Entry 5ZGB (electron microscopy, 3.63 A resolution); this record covers chains A and C of the 17 polymer chains in the assembly.

# Chain A
Molecule: PsaA
Source organism: Cyanidioschyzon merolae (strain 10D)
Notes: EC 1.97.1.12
Reference sequence: Q85FY7 (PSAA_CYAM1); residues 1-748 here = UniProt positions 1-748
Sequence (748 residues; each row starts with the number of its first residue):
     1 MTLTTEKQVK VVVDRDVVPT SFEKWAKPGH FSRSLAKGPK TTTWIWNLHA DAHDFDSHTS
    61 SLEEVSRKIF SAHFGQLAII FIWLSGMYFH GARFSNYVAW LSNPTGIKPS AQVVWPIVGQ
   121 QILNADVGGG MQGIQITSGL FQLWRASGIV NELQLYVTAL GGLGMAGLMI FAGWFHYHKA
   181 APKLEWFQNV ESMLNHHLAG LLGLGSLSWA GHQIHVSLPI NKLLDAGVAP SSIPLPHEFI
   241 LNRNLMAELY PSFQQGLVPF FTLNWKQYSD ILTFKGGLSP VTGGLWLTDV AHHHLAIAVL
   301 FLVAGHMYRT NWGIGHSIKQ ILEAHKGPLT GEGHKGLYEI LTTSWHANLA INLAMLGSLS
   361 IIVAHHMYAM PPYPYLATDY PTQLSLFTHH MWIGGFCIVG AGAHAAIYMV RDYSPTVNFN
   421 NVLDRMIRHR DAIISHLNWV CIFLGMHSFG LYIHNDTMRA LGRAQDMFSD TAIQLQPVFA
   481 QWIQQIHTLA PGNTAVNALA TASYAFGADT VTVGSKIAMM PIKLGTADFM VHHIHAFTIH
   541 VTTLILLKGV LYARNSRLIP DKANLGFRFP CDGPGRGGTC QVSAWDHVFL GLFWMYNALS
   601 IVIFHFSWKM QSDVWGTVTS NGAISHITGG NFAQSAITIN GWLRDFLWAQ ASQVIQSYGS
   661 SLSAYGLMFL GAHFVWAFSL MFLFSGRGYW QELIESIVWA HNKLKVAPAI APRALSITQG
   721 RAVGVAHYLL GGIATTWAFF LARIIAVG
Unresolved in the structure: 1-7
Swiss-Prot annotation at these positions:
  - binding site ([4Fe-4S] cluster): C571, C580
  - binding site (chlorophyll a'): H673
  - binding site (chlorophyll a): M681, Y689
  - binding site (phylloquinone): W690
Bound ions: chlorophyll a Mg site 1 near Q112 (its only coordinating residue here); chlorophyll a Mg site 2 near Q120 (its only coordinating residue here)
Small-molecule neighbours:
  - 1-dodecanol / beta-D-glucopyranose: R243, Q254, G256, V258
  - beta-carotene (BCR), molecule 1: I80, W83, L84, G200, L201, L204, G205, S208
  - beta-carotene (BCR), molecule 2: F81, Y88, T158, G161, G162, M165, L204, L207, S208
  - beta-carotene (BCR), molecule 3: W115, P116, I117
  - beta-carotene (BCR), molecule 4: L207, L257, F260, F261, L295, V299, L302, V303, H306, I314
  - beta-carotene (BCR), molecule 5: F260, W265, V299
  - beta-carotene (BCR), molecule 6: L337, I340, L341, A347, I351, A405, Y408, L423
  - beta-carotene (BCR), molecule 7: A354, M355, S358, I398, A401, G402, A405, T543, L546, L547, V550
  - beta-carotene (BCR), molecule 8: M668, G671, A672, F674, V675, L730, I733, A734, W737
  - chlorophyll a isomer (CL0): S448, F449, Y452, I534, Y596, N597, S600, I601, F604, I639, W642, L643, L647, W648, A651, I655, F669, A672, H673, W676, Y728, G732, T735, T736, F739
  - chlorophyll a (CLA), molecule 1: V9, V11, W186, N189, S192, H196, T310, N311, W312
  - chlorophyll a (CLA), molecule 2: V11, V13, R15, F70, F74, L168, M169, A172, F175, H176, A180, W186
  - chlorophyll a (CLA), molecule 3: V18, P19, T20, S21, F22, K24, W25, H30, E64, K68, S71, G75, I79, I170, G173, W174, Y177, H178
  - chlorophyll a (CLA), molecule 4: W25, H30, F31, L48, H49, A52, H53, F55, H58, K68, A72, G75, Q76, I79
  - chlorophyll a (CLA), molecule 5: W25, P28, W44, I45, W46, L48, H49
  - chlorophyll a (CLA), molecule 6: T42, I45, W46, I694, V698, H701, V706, P708, I710, P712, R713, L715
  - chlorophyll a (CLA), molecule 7: W46, F674, V675, F678, M681, F682, L715, Q719, A722, V723, A726, H727, L730
  - chlorophyll a (CLA), molecule 8: H49, A50, D51, A52, H53, D54, H346, L349, L353, F396, C397, V399, G400, A403, H404, I407, R411, F567, R568, W585, V588, L592, A726, L730
  - chlorophyll a (CLA), molecule 9: H53, F55, D56, I69, A72, H73, Q76, L77, I80, F81, L84, M165, W345, H346, N348, L349, N352, L353, L356
  - chlorophyll a (CLA), molecule 10: H53, Q76, I79, I80, W83, L356, I393, F396, C397
  - chlorophyll a (CLA), molecule 11: L62, H73, L184, F187, Q188, V190, M193, L194, H197, L198, L201, I318, Y338, L341, T342, T343, S344, W345, N348, I351, N352, M355, L356
  - chlorophyll a (CLA), molecule 12: F70, H73, F74, L77, F81, M165, M169, W186, F187, N189, S192, M193, H196, H197, G200, L201
  - chlorophyll a (CLA), molecule 13: I79, I82, Q112, V113, V114, W115, I117, Q120, L123, I170, A664, L667
  - chlorophyll a (CLA), molecule 14: I82, W83, S85, G86, M87, F89, H90, F94, Q112, W115, L163
  - chlorophyll a (CLA), molecule 15: W83, M87, H90, A111, Q112, I134, Q135, I136, T137, S138, L140, A664, Y665, W737, L741
  - chlorophyll a (CLA), molecule 16: W83, M87, T137, S138, L140, S385, T388, H389, W392, F396, M668, I733, T736, W737
  - chlorophyll a (CLA), molecule 17: W83, L84, Y88, S138, G139, L140, L143, L201, L202, L356, L359, S360, V363, M367, Y373, L386, H389, H390, I393
  - chlorophyll a (CLA), molecule 18: A146, L201, L202, G205, S206, W209, Q213, L285, L287, V290, H293, H294, I297, F301, L359, I362, V363, H366, M367, P372, Y373
  - chlorophyll a (CLA), molecule 19: S147, G148, I149, Q154, V157, T158, G205, S208, W209, G211, H212, H215, V216, P236, H237, I240
  - chlorophyll a (CLA), molecule 20: L153, Q154, V157, L235, H237, L241
  - chlorophyll a (CLA), molecule 21: L194, L198, L202, L300, F301, A304, M307, Y308, I318, I321, L322, M355, M426, L547, V550
  - chlorophyll a (CLA), molecule 22: N195, H196, A199, G200, L204, L302, H306, M307, Y308, T310, W312, I314
  - chlorophyll a (CLA), molecule 23: L207, S208, A210, G211, I214, H215, I240, R243, F253, G256, L257, Y268, I271, L272, L295
  - chlorophyll a (CLA), molecule 24: F260, W265, K266, Y268, S269, L272, T273, F274, H292, L295, A296, V299, L300, V303, N497
  - chlorophyll a (CLA), molecule 25: F260, F261, L263
  - chlorophyll a (CLA), molecule 26: T273, F274, G276, G277, L285, D289, V290, H292, H293, A296, L300, H366, M370, P372, T501, A502
  - chlorophyll a (CLA), molecule 27: F274, T494, A495, V496, N497, A498
  - chlorophyll a (CLA), molecule 28: V303, H306, M307, I314, G315, H316, Q320
  - chlorophyll a (CLA), molecule 29: M307, H316, Q320, I321, A324, H325
  - chlorophyll a (CLA), molecule 30: I321, L322, H325, T330, H334, L337, L341, V422, L423, M426
  - chlorophyll a (CLA), molecule 31: A324, H325, K326, G327, P328, L329
  - chlorophyll a (CLA), molecule 32: L329, T330, V422, R425, M426, H429, A432, I433, H436
  - chlorophyll a (CLA), molecule 33: M355, S358, L359, I362, H365, H366, Y368, A369, M370, A502, S503, A505, F506
  - chlorophyll a (CLA), molecule 34: S358, I361, I362, H365, M391, I398, T538, I539, T542, T543, M595, A598, L599, V602
  - chlorophyll a (CLA), molecule 35: H365, Y368, F387, F479, A480, I483, Q484, A505, F506, I522, L524, H532, H535, I539, V602, H605, F606, K609
  - chlorophyll a (CLA), molecule 36: A432, H436, W439
  - chlorophyll a (CLA), molecule 37: I433, L437, W439, V440, A536, I539, H540, T543, L547
  - chlorophyll a (CLA), molecule 38: S435, N438, W439, I442
  - chlorophyll a (CLA), molecule 39: N438, C441, I442, G445, M446, F449, G450, I453, F537, V541, L544, I545, L590, F593, W594
  - chlorophyll a (CLA), molecule 40: W439, I442, F443, M446, H447
  - chlorophyll a (CLA), molecule 41: W439, V440, F443, L444, Q476, P477, V478, F479, A480, D528, F529, H532, H533, A536, H540
  - chlorophyll a (CLA), molecule 42: M446, H447, G450, L451, I453, H454, T457, M458, L461, R463, D466, F468, I473
  - chlorophyll a (CLA), molecule 43: F449, I453, D456, F537, F593, W594, N597, I639, L643, W676, Y728
  - chlorophyll a (CLA), molecule 44: T457, A460, L461
  - chlorophyll a (CLA), molecule 45: W482, I483, I486, H487, A490, T494, A495, A502, F506
  - chlorophyll a (CLA), molecule 46: L643, L647, W648
  - chlorophyll a (CLA), molecule 47: L667, M668, L670, G671, H673, F674, W676, A677
  - chlorophyll a (CLA), molecule 48: F674, A677, F678, L680, M681, F684, S685, Y689, W690, L693
  - chlorophyll a (CLA), molecule 49: I697, A700, H701, L704, V706
  - chlorophyll a (CLA), molecule 50: W699, A700, K703, L704
  - phylloquinone (PQN): W46, M681, F682, S685, G686, R687, W690, I694, R713, A714, L715, S716, G720
  - 4Fe-4S cluster (SF4): P570, C571, G573, P574, T579, C580, I717

# Chain C
Molecule: PsaC
Source organism: Cyanidioschyzon merolae (strain 10D)
Notes: EC 1.97.1.12
Reference sequence: Q85G47 (PSAC_CYAM1); numbering as in UniProt (aligned over 1-81)
Sequence (81 residues; each row starts with the number of its first residue):
     1 MAHTVKIYDN CIGCTQCVRA CPLDVLEMVP WDGCKAGQMA SAPRTEDCVG CKRCETACPT
    61 DFLSIRVYLG GETTRSMGLA Y
Unresolved in the structure: 1
Swiss-Prot annotation at these positions:
  - binding site ([4Fe-4S] cluster): C11, C14, C17, C21, C48, C51, C54, C58
Bound ions: 4Fe-4S cluster Fe near C51 (its only coordinating residue here)
Small-molecule neighbours:
  - 4Fe-4S cluster (SF4), molecule 1: V5, C21, P22, L23, V25, L26, C48, V49, G50, C51, K52, R53, C54, V67
  - 4Fe-4S cluster (SF4), molecule 2: C11, I12, G13, C14, T15, Q16, C17, M28, A57, C58, P59, T60, S64, I65

# How chain A and chain C interact
Residue-residue contacts (16):
  R557(A) with A80(C)
  D561(A) with R53(C), salt bridge
  L565(A) with R53(C)
  D572(A) with C51(C); R53(C), salt bridge
  G573(A) with C51(C)
  P574(A) with G50(C); C51(C); K52(C); L69(C), hydrophobic
  G575(A) with V49(C); G50(C), hydrogen bond (backbone-backbone); C51(C)
  R576(A) with V49(C); M77(C); G78(C)
Other interface residues (no listed pair), chain A (10 interface residues in all): L558, G577
Other interface residues (no listed pair), chain C (11 interface residues in all): P22, S76

# In short
The interface between chain A and chain C involves 10 residues on one side and 11 on the other; the contacts
include 1 hydrogen bond and 2 salt bridges. Polar contacts include D561(A)-R53(C), D572(A)-R53(C) and
G575(A)-G50(C).
Here chain A is PsaA and chain C is PsaC, both from Cyanidioschyzon merolae (strain 10D). Entry 5ZGB (Cryo-EM
structure of the red algal PSI-LHCR) was determined by electron microscopy, deposited together with 5ZGH.
